Entry 8A1X (electron microscopy, 3.20 A resolution); this record covers chains B and C of the 6 polymer chains in the assembly.

Chain B:
Name: Na(+)-translocating NADH-quinone reductase subunit B
Organism: Vibrio cholerae
Notes: EC 7.2.1.1
UniProt: A0A085SSI3 (A0A085SSI3_VIBCL); numbering as in UniProt (aligned over 1-415)
Sequence (415 residues; row label = number of the first residue in the row):
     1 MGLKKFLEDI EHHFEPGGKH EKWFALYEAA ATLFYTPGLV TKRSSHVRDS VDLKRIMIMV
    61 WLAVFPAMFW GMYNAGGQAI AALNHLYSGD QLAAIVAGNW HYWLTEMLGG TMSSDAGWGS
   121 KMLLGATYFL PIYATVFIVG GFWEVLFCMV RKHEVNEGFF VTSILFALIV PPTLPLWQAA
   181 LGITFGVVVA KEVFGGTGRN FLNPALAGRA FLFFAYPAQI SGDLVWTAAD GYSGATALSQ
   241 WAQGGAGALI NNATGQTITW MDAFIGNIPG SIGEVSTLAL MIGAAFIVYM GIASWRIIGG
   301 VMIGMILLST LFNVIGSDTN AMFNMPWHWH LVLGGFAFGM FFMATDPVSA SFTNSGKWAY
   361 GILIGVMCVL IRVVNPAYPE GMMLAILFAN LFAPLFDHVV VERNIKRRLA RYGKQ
Unresolved in the structure: 1-18, 415
Glycans and other covalent adducts: flavin mononucleotide (FMN) linked to Thr236
Small-molecule neighbours:
  - 1,2-Distearoyl-sn-glycerophosphoethanolamine (3PE), molecule 1: Trp143, Leu146, Phe147, Val150, Arg151, Lys152, Leu181, Thr184, Phe185, Val188, Val189
  - 1,2-Distearoyl-sn-glycerophosphoethanolamine (3PE), molecule 2: Trp260, Met261, Phe264, Met281, Trp327, His328, Trp329, Leu331
  - FMN (flavin mononucleotide), molecule 1: Ile169, Leu206, Arg209, Phe213, Gly222, Trp226, Leu238, Ser239, Gly270, Ser271, Glu274, Gly334, Gly335, Phe338, Gly339, Met343, Pro379, Glu380, Gly381, Met382, Met383, Leu384
  - FMN, molecule 2: Phe213, Phe214, Pro217, Ser221, Gly222, Asp223, Gln243, Ala377, Tyr378, Pro379
  - riboflavin (RBF): Ile56, Met57, Val60, Gly158, Val161, Thr162, Leu165, Thr197, Gly198, Asn200, Leu202, Asn203, Pro204, Ala205, Ile292, Ala293, Phe342, Met343, Thr345, Asp346, Pro347, Val348, Ser349
Reported in the primary citation:
  - mutagenesis - F338A, F342A, D346A: decreased catalytic activity
  - mutagenesis - D346A: decreased growth
  - specificity-determining residues: Leu33 (by similarity / conservation)

Chain C:
Name: Na(+)-translocating NADH-quinone reductase subunit C
Organism: Vibrio cholerae
Notes: EC 7.2.1.1
UniProt: A0A085R7S2 (A0A085R7S2_VIBCL); residues 1-257 here = UniProt positions 1-257
Sequence (257 residues; row label = number of the first residue in the row):
     1 MASNNDSIKK TLFVVIALSL VCSIIVSAAA VGLRDKQKEN AALDKQSKIL QVAGIEAKGS
    61 KQIVELFNKS IEPRLVDFNT GDFVEGDAAN YDQRKAAKEA SESIKLTAEQ DKAKIQRRAN
   121 VGVVYLVKDG DKTSKVILPV HGNGLWSMMY AFVAVETDGN TVSGLTYYEQ GETPGLGGEV
   181 ENPAWRAQWV GKKLFDENHK PAIKIVKGGA PQGSEHGVDG LSGATLTSNG VQNTFDFWLG
   241 DMGFGPFLTK VRDGGLN
Unresolved in the structure: 1-6, 255-257
Glycans and other covalent adducts: flavin mononucleotide (FMN) linked to Thr225
Small-molecule neighbours: FMN (flavin mononucleotide): Leu145, Trp146, Glu172, Thr173, Leu176, Gly177, Lys207, Gly223, Ala224, Leu226, Thr227

Interface between chain B and chain C:
Residue-residue contacts - 5 pairs, chain B then chain C:
  Pro217(B) with Leu176(C), hydrophobic
  Pro376(B) with Leu226(C)
  Ala377(B) with Leu145(C); Trp146(C), hydrophobic
  Tyr378(B) with Trp146(C)
Other interface residues (no listed pair), chain B (6 interface residues in all): Ala218, Ser221
Other interface residues (no listed pair), chain C (5 interface residues in all): Thr173

Overview:
The interface between chain B and chain C involves 6 residues on one side and 5 on the other. Chain B binds
riboflavin, 1,2-Distearoyl-sn-glycerophosphoethanolamine and flavin mononucleotide. Covalently linked flavin
mononucleotide: at Thr236(B). Covalently linked flavin mononucleotide: at Thr225(C). The paper reports that
F338A, F342A and D346A of chain B reduce catalytic activity; the specificity determinant Leu33(B).
Chain B is Na(+)-translocating NADH-quinone reductase subunit B and chain C is Na(+)-translocating
NADH-quinone reductase subunit C, both from Vibrio cholerae; the structure, Sodium pumping NADH-quinone
oxidoreductase with inhibitor DQA, was determined by electron microscopy (same publication as 8A1T, 8A1U,
8A1V, 8A1W, 8A1Y, 8ACW and 8ACY).
